Entry 1UH9 (X-ray diffraction, 2.00 A resolution); this record covers chain A.

== Chain A ==
Molecule: hizopuspepsin I
Organism: Rhizopus microsporus var. chinensis
Notes: EC 3.4.23.6
UniProt: Q02016 (Q02016_RHICH); residue numbers follow UniProt; this construct covers 1-325
Sequence (325 residues; each row starts with the number of its first residue):
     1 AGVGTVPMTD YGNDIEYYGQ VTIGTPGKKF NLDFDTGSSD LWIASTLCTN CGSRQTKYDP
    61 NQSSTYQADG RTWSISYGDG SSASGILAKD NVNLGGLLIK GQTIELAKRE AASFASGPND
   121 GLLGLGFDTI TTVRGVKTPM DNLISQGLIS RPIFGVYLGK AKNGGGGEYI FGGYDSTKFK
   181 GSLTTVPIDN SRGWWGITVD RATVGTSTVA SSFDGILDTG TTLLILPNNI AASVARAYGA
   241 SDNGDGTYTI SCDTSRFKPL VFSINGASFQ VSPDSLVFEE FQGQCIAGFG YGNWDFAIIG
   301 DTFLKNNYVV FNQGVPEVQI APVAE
Sequence notes: conflict S241 (Tyr in Q02016), N293 (Asp in Q02016)
Disulfides: C48-C51, C252-C285

== In short ==
Chain A is hizopuspepsin I (Rhizopus microsporus var. chinensis); the structure, Crystal structure of
rhizopuspepsin at pH 7.0, was determined by X-ray diffraction, deposited together with 1UH7 and 1UH8.
